Entry 9CRV (electron microscopy, 3.18 A resolution); this record covers chains D and E of the 7 polymer chains in the assembly.

== Chain D ==
Molecule: Gamma-aminobutyric acid receptor subunit beta-2
Organism: Homo sapiens
Reference sequence: P47870 (GBRB2_HUMAN); residues 1-488 here correspond to UniProt positions 25-512 (UniProt number = residue number + 24)
Chain sequence (488 residues; each row starts with the number of its first residue):
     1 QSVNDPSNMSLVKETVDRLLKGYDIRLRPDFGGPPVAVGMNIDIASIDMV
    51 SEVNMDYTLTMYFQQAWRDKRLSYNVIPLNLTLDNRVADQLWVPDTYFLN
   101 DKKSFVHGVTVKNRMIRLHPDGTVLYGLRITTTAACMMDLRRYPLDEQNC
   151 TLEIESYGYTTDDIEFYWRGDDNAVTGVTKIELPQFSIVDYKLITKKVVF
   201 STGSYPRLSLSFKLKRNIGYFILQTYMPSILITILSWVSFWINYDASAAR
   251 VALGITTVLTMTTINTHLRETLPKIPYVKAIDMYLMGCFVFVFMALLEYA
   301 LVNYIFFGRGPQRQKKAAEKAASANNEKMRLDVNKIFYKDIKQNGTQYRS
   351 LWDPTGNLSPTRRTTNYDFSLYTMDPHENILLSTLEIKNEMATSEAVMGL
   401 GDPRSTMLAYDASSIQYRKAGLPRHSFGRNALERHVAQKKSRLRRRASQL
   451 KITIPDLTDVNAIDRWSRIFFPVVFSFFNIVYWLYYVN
Disordered / not traced: 1-7, 308-460, 488
Swiss-Prot annotation at these positions:
  - binding site (histamine): Tyr97, Ser156, Tyr157, Thr202
  - binding site (4-aminobutanoate): Tyr157, Thr202
  - modified residue: Tyr417 (Phosphotyrosine)
  - glycosylation (N-linked (GlcNAc...) asparagine): Asn8, Asn80, Asn149
Disulfides: Cys136-Cys150
Covalent attachments: N-acetylglucosamine (NAG) linked to Asn80; glycan linked to Asn149
Small-molecule neighbours: gamma-amino-butanoic acid (ABU): Tyr97, Glu155, Ser156, Tyr157, Phe200, Thr202, Tyr205

== Chain E ==
Molecule: Gamma-aminobutyric acid receptor subunit alpha-2
Organism: Homo sapiens
Reference sequence: P47869 (GBRA2_HUMAN); residues 1-423 here correspond to UniProt positions 29-451 (UniProt number = residue number + 28)
Chain sequence (423 residues; numbered 1 to 423; the number before each row is that of its first residue):
     1 NIQEDEAKNNITIFTRILDRLLDGYDNRLRPGLGDSITEVFTNIYVTSFG
    51 PVSDTDMEYTIDVFFRQKWKDERLKFKGPMNILRLNNLMASKIWTPDTFF
   101 HNGKKSVAHNMTMPNKLLRIQDDGTLLYTMRLTVQAECPMHLEDFPMDAH
   151 SCPLKFGSYAYTTSEVTYIWTYNASDSVQVAPDGSRLNQYDLLGQSIGKE
   201 TIKSSTGEYTVMTAHFHLKRKIGYFVIQTYLPCIMTVILSQVSFWLNRES
   251 VPARTVFGVTTVLTMTTLSISARNSLPKVAYATAMDWFIAVCYAFVFSAL
   301 IEFATVNYFTKRGWAWDGKSVVNDKKKEKASVMIQNNAYAVAVANYAPNL
   351 SKDPVLSTISKSATTPEPNKKPENKPAEAKKTFNSVSKIDRMSRIVFPVL
   401 FGTFNLVYWATYLNREPVLGVSP
Disordered / not traced: 1-8, 313-381, 415-423
Swiss-Prot annotation at these positions:
  - binding site (4-aminobutanoate): Arg66, Thr129
  - glycosylation (N-linked (GlcNAc...) asparagine): Asn10, Asn110
Disulfides: Cys138-Cys152
Covalent attachments: glycan linked to Asn110
Small-molecule neighbours:
  - gamma-amino-butanoic acid (ABU): Phe64, Arg66, Leu117, Thr129
  - PIO ([(2R)-2-octanoyloxy-3-[oxidanyl-[(1R,2R,3S,4R,5R,6S)-2,3,6-tris(oxidanyl)-4,5-diphosphonooxy-cyclohexyl]oxy-phosphoryl]oxy-propyl] octanoate): Arg248, Glu302, Phe309, Lys311, Arg312, Asn384, Ser385, Val386, Ser387, Lys388, Ile389, Met392

== How chain D and chain E interact ==
Contacting residue pairs (91; chain D residue first):
  Asp24(D) - Thr15(E)  hydrogen bond
  Ile25(D) - Asn86(E)  hydrogen bond (backbone-side chain)
  Ile25(D) - Leu88(E)  hydrophobic
  Arg26(D) - Asp19(E)  salt bridge
  Arg26(D) - Leu85(E)
  Arg26(D) - Asn86(E)
  Leu27(D) - Ile11(E)  hydrophobic
  Leu27(D) - Phe14(E)  hydrophobic
  Leu27(D) - Thr15(E)
  Phe31(D) - Asn10(E)
  Phe31(D) - Ile11(E)
  Phe31(D) - Phe14(E)  hydrophobic
  Phe31(D) - Leu83(E)  hydrophobic
  Phe31(D) - Arg84(E)
  Val93(D) - Met113(E)  hydrophobic
  Pro94(D) - Thr112(E)
  Pro94(D) - Met113(E)
  Asp95(D) - Met113(E)
  Thr96(D) - Met111(E)
  Thr96(D) - Thr112(E)  hydrogen bond (backbone-backbone)
  Tyr97(D) - Phe64(E)
  Tyr97(D) - Met111(E)
  Tyr97(D) - Asn115(E)
  Tyr97(D) - Arg131(E)
  Phe98(D) - Met111(E)  hydrophobic
  Phe98(D) - Arg131(E)  hydrogen bond (backbone-side chain)
  Leu99(D) - Phe64(E)  hydrophobic
  Leu99(D) - Arg131(E)  hydrogen bond (backbone-side chain)
  Asp101(D) - Arg131(E)  hydrogen bond (backbone-side chain)
  Lys102(D) - His109(E)
  Ser104(D) - Met111(E)
  Phe105(D) - Met111(E)
  Val106(D) - Met111(E)  hydrophobic
  Ile130(D) - Met111(E)  hydrophobic
  Ile130(D) - Thr112(E)
  Ala135(D) - Arg186(E)
  Met137(D) - Arg186(E)
  Tyr157(D) - Phe64(E)  hydrophobic
  Tyr157(D) - Asn115(E)
  Tyr157(D) - Lys116(E)
  Tyr157(D) - Leu117(E)
  Tyr157(D) - Thr129(E)  hydrogen bond (side chain-backbone)
  Tyr157(D) - Met130(E)  hydrogen bond (side chain-backbone)
  Tyr157(D) - Arg131(E)  hydrogen bond (side chain-backbone)
  Gly158(D) - Leu117(E)
  Gly158(D) - Arg119(E)
  Tyr159(D) - Arg84(E)
  Tyr159(D) - Asn86(E)
  Thr160(D) - Arg84(E)
  Thr160(D) - Arg119(E)
  Asp162(D) - Arg84(E)  salt bridge
  Asp163(D) - Arg84(E)  salt bridge
  Phe200(D) - Tyr45(E)  hydrophobic
  Phe200(D) - Phe64(E)  hydrophobic
  Ser201(D) - Arg66(E)  hydrogen bond
  Ser201(D) - Tyr172(E)
  Thr202(D) - Arg66(E)
  Thr202(D) - Arg119(E)  hydrogen bond (backbone-side chain)
  Tyr205(D) - Arg119(E)  hydrogen bond
  Ser247(D) - Ser250(E)  hydrogen bond
  Ser247(D) - Ala253(E)
  Val251(D) - Leu246(E)  hydrophobic
  Val251(D) - Ala253(E)
  Val251(D) - Phe257(E)  hydrophobic
  Ile255(D) - Leu239(E)  hydrophobic
  Ile255(D) - Phe257(E)  hydrophobic
  Ile255(D) - Thr260(E)
  Val258(D) - Leu239(E)  hydrophobic
  Leu259(D) - Leu239(E)  hydrophobic
  Leu259(D) - Thr264(E)
  Thr266(D) - Gln228(E)
  Arg269(D) - Tyr224(E)
  Arg269(D) - Ile227(E)
  Arg269(D) - Gln228(E)
  Pro273(D) - Asn188(E)
  Lys274(D) - Asn188(E)
  Lys274(D) - Gln189(E)
  Lys274(D) - Tyr224(E)
  Lys274(D) - Ser275(E)  hydrogen bond
  Ile275(D) - Tyr224(E)
  Pro276(D) - Asn188(E)
  Pro276(D) - Lys221(E)
  Pro276(D) - Gly223(E)
  Pro276(D) - Tyr224(E)
  Val278(D) - Ile227(E)  hydrophobic
  Met286(D) - Ile227(E)  hydrophobic
  Leu296(D) - Leu239(E)  hydrophobic
  Ala300(D) - Val242(E)  hydrophobic
  Asn303(D) - Leu246(E)
  Asn303(D) - Asn247(E)  hydrogen bond (side chain-backbone)
  Phe307(D) - Asn247(E)
Other interface residues (no listed pair), chain D (64 interface residues in all): Asp30, Gly32, Phe63, Trp92, Asn100, Leu128, Ala248, Ala252, Asn265, Glu270, Tyr277, Asp282, Phe289, Phe293, Leu297, Tyr299, Tyr304
Other interface residues (no listed pair), chain E (53 interface residues in all): Leu18, Met80, Met89, Leu127, Leu231, Met235, Ile238, Trp245, Pro252, Val256

== In short ==
The interface between chain D and chain E involves 64 residues on one side and 53 on the other, with 15
hydrogen bonds and 3 salt bridges. Polar contacts include Arg26(D)-Asp19(E), Asp162(D)-Arg84(E) and
Asp163(D)-Arg84(E). Gamma-amino-butanoic acid is bound between chain D and chain E.
Chain D is Gamma-aminobutyric acid receptor subunit beta-2 and chain E is Gamma-aminobutyric acid receptor
subunit alpha-2, both from Homo sapiens; the structure, Native human GABAA receptor of
beta2-alpha1-gamma2-beta2-alpha2 assembly, was determined by electron microscopy together with 9CRS, 9CSB,
9CT0, 9CTJ, 9CTP, 9CTV and 6 further entries from the same study.
